Entry 4QPJ (X-ray diffraction, 2.74 A resolution); this record covers chains B and D of the 4 polymer chains in the assembly.

Chain B:
Name: Phosphotransferase
From: Brucella abortus
Notes: fragment: ChpT
UniProtKB: Q2YQA5 (Q2YQA5_BRUA2); numbering as in UniProt (aligned over 1-209)
Chain sequence (243 residues; row label = number of the first residue in the row; numbers below 1 keep their minus sign (Met-33 is residue -33)):
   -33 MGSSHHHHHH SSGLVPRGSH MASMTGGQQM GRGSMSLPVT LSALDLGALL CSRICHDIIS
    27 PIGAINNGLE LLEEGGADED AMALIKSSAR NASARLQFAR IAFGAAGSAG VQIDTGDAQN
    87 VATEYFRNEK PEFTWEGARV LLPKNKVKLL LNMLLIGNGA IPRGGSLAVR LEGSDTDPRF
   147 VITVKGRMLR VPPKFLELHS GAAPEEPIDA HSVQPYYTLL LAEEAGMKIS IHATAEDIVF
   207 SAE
Disordered / not traced: -33 to 0
Sequence notes: initiating methionine (-33); expression tag (-32 to 0)
Metal / ion sites: Ca2+: Phe92, Glu95, Pro97
Swiss-Prot annotation at these positions:
  - modified residue: His22 (Phosphohistidine)
  - mutagenesis: His22 (H22A: Loss of phosphoryl transfer from CckA-P to ChpT), Asn33 (N33R: 5-fold decrease in phosphoryl transfer from CckA-P to ChpT), Glu36 (E36R: 10-fold decrease in phosphoryl transfer from CckA-P to ChpT), Glu40 (E40R: 3-fold decrease in phosphoryl transfer from CckA-P to ChpT)
From the paper describing this entry:
  - post-translational modification sites: His22
  - conformationally variable residues (side-chain flip): His22
  - mutagenesis - N33A/E36A/E40A, K96A/R156A/H177A: unchanged catalytic activity on CckA
  - mutagenesis - N33A/E36A/E40A, N33R, E36R, E40R, K96A/R156A/H177A: decreased catalytic activity with Cell cycle response regulator CtrA (chain D)

Chain D:
Name: Cell cycle response regulator CtrA
From: Brucella abortus
Notes: fragment: CtrA
UniProtKB: Q2YQA4 (CTRA_BRUA2); residue numbers follow UniProt; this construct covers 1-118
Chain sequence (152 residues; numbered -33 to 118; the number before each row is that of its first residue; numbers below 1 keep their minus sign (Met-33 is residue -33)):
   -33 MGSSHHHHHH SSGLVPRGSH MASMTGGQQM GRGSMRVLLI EDDSAIAQSI ELMLKSESFN
    27 VYTTDLGEEG IDLGKLYDYD IILLDLNLPD MSGYEVLRTL RLSKVKTPIL ILSGMAGIED
    87 KVRGLGFGAD DYMTKPFHKD ELIARIHAIV RR
Disordered / not traced: -33 to -3
Sequence notes: initiating methionine (-33); expression tag (-32 to 0)
Metal / ion sites: Mg2+: Asp9, Asp51
Swiss-Prot annotation at these positions:
  - modified residue: Asp51 (4-aspartylphosphate)
  - mutagenesis: Ser15 (S15R: 90% reduction in phosphoryl transfer from CckA-P to CtrA via ChpT)
From the paper describing this entry:
  - post-translational modification sites: Asp51
  - conformationally variable residues (side-chain flip): Asp51
  - mutagenesis - S15R: decreased catalytic activity with Phosphotransferase (chain B)

Interface between chain B and chain D:
Pairs across the interface (27; chain B residue first):
  His22(B) - Gly80(D)
  His22(B) - Met81(D)
  His22(B) - Ala82(D)
  Ile25(B) - Gly80(D)
  Ser26(B) - Ile12(D)
  Gly29(B) - Pro102(D)
  Ala30(B) - Ser15(D)
  Asn33(B) - Ser15(D)
  Asn33(B) - Met19(D)
  Asn33(B) - Phe103(D)  hydrogen bond (side chain-backbone)
  Asn33(B) - Lys105(D)
  Glu36(B) - His104(D)  salt bridge
  Glu36(B) - Lys105(D)  hydrogen bond (side chain-backbone)
  Leu37(B) - Leu18(D)  hydrophobic
  Leu37(B) - Ser22(D)
  Leu37(B) - Lys105(D)
  Glu40(B) - Lys105(D)  salt bridge
  Asp46(B) - Leu18(D)
  Lys96(B) - Ser10(D)  hydrogen bond
  Arg129(B) - Gly33(D)  hydrogen bond (side chain-backbone)
  Arg129(B) - Glu34(D)
  Arg153(B) - Gly33(D)
  Arg153(B) - Glu34(D)  salt bridge
  Arg156(B) - Asp56(D)  hydrogen bond (side chain-backbone)
  Pro159(B) - Asp56(D)
  His177(B) - Pro55(D)
  His177(B) - Asp56(D)  salt bridge
Also at the interface, not in a pair above, chain B (18 interface residues in all): Ala47, Leu50
Also at the interface, not in a pair above, chain D (21 interface residues in all): Asp9, Leu32, Asn53, Lys101
Interface features reported in the paper:
  - pairs named by the authors: Arg129(B)-Glu34(D), Arg153(B)-Glu34(D) (hydrogen bond)
  - interface residues, chain B: Arg153(B)
  - interface residues, chain D: Glu34(D)

Summary:
The interface between chain B and chain D involves 18 residues on one side and 21 on the other; the contacts
include 5 hydrogen bonds and 4 salt bridges. Polar contacts include Glu36(B)-His104(D), Glu40(B)-Lys105(D) and
Arg153(B)-Glu34(D). The paper describes a contact between Arg129(B) and Glu34(D); a hydrogen bond between
Arg153(B) and Glu34(D). From the paper: N33A/E36A/E40A, N33R and E36R of chain B, among others, reduce
catalytic activity with Cell cycle response regulator CtrA (chain D); interface residues Arg153(B) and
Glu34(D); 6 substitutions were tested in all.
Chain B is Phosphotransferase and chain D is Cell cycle response regulator CtrA, both from Brucella abortus;
the structure, 2.7 Angstrom Structure of a Phosphotransferase in Complex with a Receiver Domain, was
determined by X-ray diffraction together with 4QPK from the same study.
